3O71 - chains A and B; structure by X-ray diffraction, 1.95 A resolution.

# Chain A
Molecule: Mitogen-activated protein kinase 1
From: Rattus norvegicus
Notes: EC 2.7.11.24
UniProtKB: P63086 (MK01_RAT); residue numbers follow UniProt; this construct covers 1-358
Sequence (358 residues; each row starts with the number of its first residue):
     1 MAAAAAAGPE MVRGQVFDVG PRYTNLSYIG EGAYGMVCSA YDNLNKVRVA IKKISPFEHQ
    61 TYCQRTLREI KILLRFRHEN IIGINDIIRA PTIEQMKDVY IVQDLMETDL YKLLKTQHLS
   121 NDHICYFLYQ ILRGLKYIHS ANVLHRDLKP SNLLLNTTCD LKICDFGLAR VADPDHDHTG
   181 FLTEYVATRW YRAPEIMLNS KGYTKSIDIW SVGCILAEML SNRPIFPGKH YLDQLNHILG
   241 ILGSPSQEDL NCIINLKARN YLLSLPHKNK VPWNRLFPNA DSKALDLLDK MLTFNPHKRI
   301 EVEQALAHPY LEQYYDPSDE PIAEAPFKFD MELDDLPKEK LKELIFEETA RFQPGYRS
Not modelled in the structure: 1-8, 175-179, 201, 355-358
UniProt features mapped onto this chain:
  - motif: Thr183 to Tyr185 (TXY)
  - active site: Asp147 (Proton acceptor)
  - binding site (ATP): Ile29 to Val37, Lys52
  - modified residue: Ala2 (N-acetylalanine), Ser27 (Phosphoserine), Thr183 (Phosphothreonine), Tyr185 (Phosphotyrosine), Thr188 (Phosphothreonine), Ser244 (Phosphoserine), Ser246 (Phosphoserine), Ser282 (Phosphoserine)
Reported in the primary citation:
  - mutagenesis - D316A/D319A, E320A: decreased binding to Peptide of Deleted in Colorectal Cancer (chain B)
  - post-translational modification sites: Thr183, Tyr185 (citing earlier work)
  - conformationally variable residues (loop rearrangement, side-chain flip): Thr183, Tyr185
  - contacts within the chain: Arg170-Tyr185 (hydrogen bond)

# Chain B
Molecule: Peptide of Deleted in Colorectal Cancer
UniProtKB: Q63155 (Q63155_RAT); residues 1139-1165 here correspond to UniProt positions 1140-1166 (UniProt number = residue number + 1)
Sequence (27 residues; each row starts with the number of its first residue):
  1139 KRKGSQKDLR PPDLWIHHEE MEMKNIE
Not modelled in the structure: 1139-1147, 1156-1165
Reported in the primary citation:
  - contacts within the chain: Arg1148-Pro1149 (hydrogen bond), Arg1148-Asp1151 (salt bridge)

# How chain A and chain B interact
Pairs across the interface (22):
  Glu107(A) with Ile1154(B)
  Thr108(A) with Ile1154(B)
  Gln117(A) with Leu1152(B); Trp1153(B), hydrogen bond (side chain-backbone); His1155(B)
  Asp122(A) with Pro1149(B)
  His123(A) with Pro1149(B); Pro1150(B), hydrogen bond (side chain-backbone); Leu1152(B)
  Tyr126(A) with Arg1148(B); Pro1149(B)
  Phe127(A) with Leu1152(B), hydrophobic
  Asn156(A) with Leu1152(B)
  Thr157(A) with Asp1151(B); Leu1152(B), hydrogen bond (backbone-backbone); Ile1154(B)
  Thr158(A) with Arg1148(B), hydrogen bond (backbone-side chain); Asp1151(B)
  Cys159(A) with Pro1150(B), hydrogen bond (side chain-backbone); Leu1152(B), hydrophobic
  Tyr314(A) with Arg1148(B); Pro1149(B)
Interface residues without a listed pair, chain A (14 interface residues in all): Leu113, Leu119
Interface features reported in the paper:
  - specific contacts: Thr108(A)-Ile1154(B), Leu113(A)-Leu1152(B) (hydrophobic contact), Gln117(A)-Trp1153(B), Leu119(A)-Leu1152(B) (hydrophobic contact), His123(A)-Pro1150(B), Phe127(A)-Leu1152(B) (hydrophobic contact), Thr157(A)-Ile1154(B), Thr157(A)-Leu1152(B) (backbone contact), Thr158(A)-Arg1148(B)
  - hot spots on chain A (mutagenesis) - Q117A/H123A: decreased binding to Peptide of Deleted in Colorectal Cancer (chain B)
  - interface residues, chain B: Pro1149(B)

# Summary
14 residues of chain A and 8 residues of chain B are in contact, with 5 hydrogen bonds. Polar contacts include
Gln117(A)-Trp1153(B), His123(A)-Pro1150(B) and Thr158(A)-Arg1148(B). The authors report contacts between
Thr108(A) and Ile1154(B), Gln117(A) and Trp1153(B) and His123(A) and Pro1150(B) among others; hydrophobic
contacts between Leu113(A) and Leu1152(B), Leu119(A) and Leu1152(B) and Phe127(A) and Leu1152(B); a backbone
contact between Thr157(A) and Leu1152(B). From the paper: D316A/D319A, E320A and Q117A/H123A of chain A reduce
binding to Peptide of Deleted in Colorectal Cancer (chain B); the interface residue Pro1149(B).
Chain A is Mitogen-activated protein kinase 1 (Rattus norvegicus) and chain B is Peptide of Deleted in
Colorectal Cancer; the structure, Crystal structure of ERK2/DCC peptide complex, was determined by X-ray
diffraction.
